4GD3 - chains T and A of the 5 polymer chains in the assembly; structure by X-ray diffraction, 3.30 A resolution.

== Chain T ==
Protein: Hydrogenase-1 small chain
Source organism: Escherichia coli
Notes: EC 1.12.99.6
UniProtKB: P69739 (MBHS_ECOLI); residues 1-327 here correspond to UniProt positions 46-372 (UniProt number = residue number + 45)
Sequence (335 residues; row label = number of the first residue in the row):
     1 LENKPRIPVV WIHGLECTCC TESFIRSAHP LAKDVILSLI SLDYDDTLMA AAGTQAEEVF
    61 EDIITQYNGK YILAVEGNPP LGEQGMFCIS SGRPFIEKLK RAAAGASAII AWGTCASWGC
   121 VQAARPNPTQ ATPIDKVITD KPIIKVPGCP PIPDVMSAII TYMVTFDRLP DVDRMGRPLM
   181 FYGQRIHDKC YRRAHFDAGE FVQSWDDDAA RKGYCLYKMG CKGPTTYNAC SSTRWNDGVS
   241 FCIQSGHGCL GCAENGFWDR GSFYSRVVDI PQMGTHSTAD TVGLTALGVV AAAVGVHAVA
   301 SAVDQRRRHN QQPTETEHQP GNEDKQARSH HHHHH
Disordered / not traced: 1-3, 304-335
Sequence notes: engineered mutation Cys-242 (Pro287 in P69739); expression tag (328-335)
Metal / ion sites: fe4-s3 cluster Fe: Cys-17, Cys-19, Cys-20, Cys-115, Cys-120, Cys-149; 4Fe-4S cluster Fe site 1: His-187, Cys-190, Cys-215, Cys-221; 4Fe-4S cluster Fe site 2: Cys-230, Cys-242, Cys-249, Cys-252
Small-molecule neighbours:
  - fe4-s3 cluster (F4S): Glu-16, Cys-17, Thr-18, Cys-19, Cys-20, Glu-76, Gly-113, Thr-114, Cys-115, Cys-120, Gly-148, Cys-149
  - 4Fe-4S cluster (SF4), molecule 1: Ile-186, His-187, Cys-190, Arg-192, Arg-193, Phe-196, Cys-215, Leu-216, Tyr-217, Cys-221, Gly-223, Pro-224, Ile-243
  - 4Fe-4S cluster (SF4), molecule 2: Ile-186, Thr-226, Asn-228, Cys-230, Trp-235, Phe-241, Cys-242, Cys-249, Leu-250, Gly-251, Cys-252, Ala-253
Curated features (UniProtKB/Swiss-Prot):
  - binding site ([4Fe-4S] cluster): Cys-17, Cys-20, Cys-115, Cys-149, His-187, Cys-190, Cys-215, Cys-221
  - binding site ([3Fe-4S] cluster): Cys-230, Cys-249, Cys-252

== Chain A ==
Protein: Ni/Fe-hydrogenase 1 B-type cytochrome subunit
Source organism: Escherichia coli
UniProtKB: P0AAM1 (CYBH_ECOLI); residues 1-235 here = UniProt positions 1-235
Sequence (235 residues; row label = number of the first residue in the row):
     1 MQQKSDNVVS HYVFEAPVRI WHWLTVLCMA VLMVTGYFIG KPLPSVSGEA TYLFYMGYIR
    61 LIHFSAGMVF TVVLLMRIYW AFVGNRYSRE LFIVPVWRKS WWQGVWYEIR WYLFLAKRPS
   121 ADIGHNPIAQ AAMFGYFLMS VFMIITGFAL YSEHSQYAIF APFRYVVEFF YWTGGNSMDI
   181 HSWHRLGMWL IGAFVIGHVY MALREDIMSD DTVISTMVNG YRSHKFGKIS NKERS
Disordered / not traced: 1-7, 90-102, 116-126, 211-235
Metal / ion sites: heme Fe: His-63, His-184
Small-molecule neighbours: heme (HEM): Met-29, Leu-32, Met-33, Gly-36, Tyr-37, Ile-39, Gly-40, Arg-60, His-63, Phe-64, Gly-67, Phe-70, Thr-71, Met-143, Ile-144, Gly-147, Phe-148, Leu-150, Tyr-151, His-181, His-184, Arg-185, Met-188, Ile-191

== Chain T / chain A interface ==
Pairs across the interface (86; chain T residue first):
  Trp-118(T) / Tyr-171(A)  hydrophobic
  Arg-174(T) / Glu-168(A)
  Met-175(T) / Tyr-171(A)  hydrophobic
  Arg-177(T) / Tyr-171(A)  hydrogen bond
  Arg-185(T) / Leu-150(A)
  Arg-185(T) / Glu-153(A)
  Arg-185(T) / His-154(A)
  Arg-193(T) / Arg-60(A)
  Ala-194(T) / Ala-50(A)
  Phe-196(T) / Met-56(A)
  Phe-196(T) / Arg-60(A)
  Asp-197(T) / Phe-54(A)
  Asp-197(T) / Tyr-55(A)  hydrogen bond (backbone-backbone)
  Asp-197(T) / Met-56(A)  hydrogen bond (backbone-backbone)
  Asp-197(T) / Gly-57(A)  hydrogen bond (backbone-backbone)
  Asp-197(T) / Arg-60(A)  salt bridge
  Ala-198(T) / Val-46(A)
  Ala-198(T) / Leu-53(A)
  Ala-198(T) / Phe-54(A)  hydrophobic
  Ala-198(T) / Tyr-55(A)  hydrogen bond (backbone-backbone)
  Gly-199(T) / Ser-45(A)
  Gly-199(T) / Val-46(A)  hydrogen bond (backbone-backbone)
  Gly-199(T) / Met-56(A)
  Glu-200(T) / Ser-45(A)
  Glu-200(T) / Val-46(A)
  Glu-200(T) / Ser-47(A)
  Glu-200(T) / Gly-48(A)  hydrogen bond (side chain-backbone)
  Glu-200(T) / Glu-49(A)
  Glu-200(T) / Ala-50(A)
  Glu-200(T) / Leu-53(A)
  Phe-201(T) / Ser-45(A)  hydrogen bond (backbone-side chain)
  Phe-201(T) / Met-56(A)  hydrophobic
  Gln-203(T) / Pro-44(A)
  Gln-203(T) / Ser-45(A)
  Tyr-214(T) / Gly-48(A)  hydrogen bond (side chain-backbone)
  Tyr-217(T) / Ile-39(A)  hydrogen bond (side chain-backbone)
  Tyr-217(T) / Pro-42(A)  hydrophobic
  Lys-218(T) / Pro-42(A)
  Lys-218(T) / Leu-43(A)  hydrogen bond (side chain-backbone)
  Lys-218(T) / Pro-44(A)
  Lys-218(T) / Ser-45(A)
  Thr-225(T) / Ser-177(A)  hydrogen bond (backbone-side chain)
  Thr-225(T) / Met-178(A)
  Thr-225(T) / His-181(A)
  Tyr-227(T) / Glu-153(A)
  Tyr-227(T) / Tyr-171(A)
  Glu-254(T) / Tyr-171(A)  hydrogen bond
  Glu-254(T) / Asn-176(A)
  Asn-255(T) / Tyr-171(A)  hydrogen bond (side chain-backbone)
  Asn-255(T) / Gly-174(A)  hydrogen bond (side chain-backbone)
  Asn-255(T) / Gly-175(A)
  Asn-255(T) / Asn-176(A)  hydrogen bond (backbone-backbone)
  Gly-256(T) / Gly-174(A)
  Arg-260(T) / Gly-174(A)  hydrogen bond (side chain-backbone)
  Arg-260(T) / Gly-175(A)
  Arg-260(T) / Asp-179(A)  salt bridge
  Arg-266(T) / Gly-40(A)
  Arg-266(T) / Lys-41(A)
  Val-267(T) / Arg-185(A)
  Val-268(T) / Met-178(A)  hydrophobic
  Val-268(T) / Ser-182(A)
  Ile-270(T) / Ser-182(A)
  Ile-270(T) / Trp-183(A)
  Ala-279(T) / Ser-182(A)
  Ala-279(T) / Arg-185(A)
  Ala-279(T) / Leu-186(A)
  Ala-279(T) / Trp-189(A)
  Asp-280(T) / Arg-185(A)  salt bridge
  Asp-280(T) / Trp-189(A)  hydrogen bond
  Val-282(T) / Leu-186(A)  hydrophobic
  Gly-283(T) / Leu-186(A)
  Gly-283(T) / Trp-189(A)
  Leu-284(T) / Trp-189(A)  hydrophobic
  Leu-287(T) / Trp-189(A)  hydrophobic
  Leu-287(T) / Gly-192(A)
  Leu-287(T) / Ala-193(A)
  Leu-287(T) / Ile-196(A)  hydrophobic
  Val-290(T) / Ala-193(A)
  Val-290(T) / Ile-196(A)
  Val-290(T) / Gly-197(A)
  Val-294(T) / Ile-196(A)
  Val-294(T) / Tyr-200(A)  hydrophobic
  His-297(T) / Tyr-200(A)
  Ala-298(T) / Tyr-200(A)
  Ser-301(T) / Met-208(A)
  Val-303(T) / Met-208(A)  hydrophobic
Other interface residues (no listed pair), chain T (45 interface residues in all): His-195, Lys-222, Pro-271, Gln-272, Ala-286, Ala-291
Other interface residues (no listed pair), chain A (43 interface residues in all): Thr-173, Leu-190

== Summary ==
The interface between chain T and chain A involves 45 residues on one side and 43 on the other, with 18
hydrogen bonds and 3 salt bridges. Among the polar pairs are Asp-197(T)/Arg-60(A), Arg-260(T)/Asp-179(A) and
Asp-280(T)/Arg-185(A). Ligands of chain T: 4Fe-4S cluster and fe4-s3 cluster.
Here chain T is Hydrogenase-1 small chain and chain A is Ni/Fe-hydrogenase 1 B-type cytochrome subunit, both
from Escherichia coli. Entry 4GD3 (Structure of E. coli hydrogenase-1 in complex with cytochrome b) was
determined by X-ray diffraction.
